Entry 1BGU (X-ray diffraction, 2.20 A resolution); this record covers chain A.

Chain A:
Name: Beta-glucosyltransferase
Organism: Enterobacteria phage T4
Notes: EC 2.4.1.27
UniProtKB: P04547 (GSTB_BPT4); residues 1-351 here = UniProt positions 1-351
Chain sequence (351 residues; row label = number of the first residue in the row):
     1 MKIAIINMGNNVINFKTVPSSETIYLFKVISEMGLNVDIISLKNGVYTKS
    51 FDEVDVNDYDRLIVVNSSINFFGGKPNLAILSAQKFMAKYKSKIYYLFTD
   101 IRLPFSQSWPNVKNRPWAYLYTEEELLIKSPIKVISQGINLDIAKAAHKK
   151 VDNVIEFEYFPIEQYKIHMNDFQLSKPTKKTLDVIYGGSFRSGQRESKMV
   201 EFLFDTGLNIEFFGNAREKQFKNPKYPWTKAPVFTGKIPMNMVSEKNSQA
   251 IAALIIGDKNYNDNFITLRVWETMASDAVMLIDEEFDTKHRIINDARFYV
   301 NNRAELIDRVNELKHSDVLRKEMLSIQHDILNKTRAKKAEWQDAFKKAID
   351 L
Not modelled in the structure: 68-76, 109-122
Small-molecule neighbours: UDP (uridine-5'-diphosphate): G187, G188, S189, G214, K237, I238, M240, R269

Summary:
Ligands of chain A: UDP.
Chain A is Beta-glucosyltransferase (Enterobacteria phage T4); the structure, Crystal structure of the DNA
modifying enzyme beta-glucosyltransferase in the presence and absence of the substrate ..., was determined by
X-ray diffraction (same publication as 2BGT, 2BGU and 1BGT).
